Entry 4PU8 (X-ray diffraction, 2.35 A resolution); this record covers chains B and A.

# Chain B (and A)
Molecule: Toxin-antitoxin system antidote transcriptional repressor Xre family
From: Shewanella oneidensis
Notes: chain A of this document is another copy of the same molecule, construct and numbering; everything in this record applies to it too
Reference sequence: Q8EIX4 (Q8EIX4_SHEON); residues 21-98 here correspond to UniProt positions 1-78 (UniProt number = residue number - 20)
Sequence (118 residues; row label = number of the first residue in the row; numbers below 1 keep their minus sign (Met-19 is residue -19)):
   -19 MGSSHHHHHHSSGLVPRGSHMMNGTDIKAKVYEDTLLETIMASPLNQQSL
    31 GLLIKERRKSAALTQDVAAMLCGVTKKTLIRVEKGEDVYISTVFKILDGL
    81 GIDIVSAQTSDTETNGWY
Not modelled in the structure: -19 to 16, 88-98
Construct notes: initiating methionine (-19); expression tag (-18 to 20)

# Chain B / chain A interface
Residue-residue contacts (44; chain B residue first):
  Pro24(B) with Asp83(A); Ile84(A)
  Leu25(B) with Phe74(A); Ile84(A), hydrogen bond (backbone-backbone); Val85(A); Ser86(A)
  Asn26(B) with Phe74(A)
  Gln27(B) with Ile70(A); Ser71(A); Phe74(A)
  Leu33(B) with Ser86(A)
  Arg37(B) with Ser86(A), hydrogen bond
  Asp67(B) with Tyr69(A); Ile70(A), hydrogen bond (side chain-backbone); Ser71(A), hydrogen bond
  Val68(B) with Tyr69(A); Ile70(A), hydrogen bond (backbone-backbone)
  Tyr69(B) with Asp67(A); Val68(A); Tyr69(A)
  Ile70(B) with Gln27(A); Asp67(A), hydrogen bond (backbone-side chain); Val68(A), hydrogen bond (backbone-backbone); Ile70(A), hydrophobic
  Ser71(B) with Gln27(A); Asp67(A), hydrogen bond
  Phe74(B) with Leu25(A); Asn26(A); Gln27(A)
  Asp83(B) with Pro24(A); Ser86(A); Ala87(A), hydrogen bond (backbone-backbone)
  Ile84(B) with Pro24(A); Leu25(A), hydrogen bond (backbone-backbone); Val85(A)
  Val85(B) with Pro24(A), hydrophobic; Leu25(A); Ile84(A); Val85(A), hydrogen bond (backbone-backbone)
  Ser86(B) with Met21(A); Leu25(A); Leu33(A); Asp83(A)
  Ala87(B) with Asp83(A), hydrogen bond (backbone-backbone)
Also at the interface, not in a pair above, chain B (19 interface residues in all): Leu30, Val73
Also at the interface, not in a pair above, chain A (21 interface residues in all): Ser23, Leu30, Arg37, Val73

# Overview
The interface between chain B and chain A involves 19 residues on one side and 21 on the other; the contacts
include 12 hydrogen bonds. Polar pairs include Arg37(B)-Ser86(A), Asp67(B)-Ile70(A) and Asp67(B)-Ser71(A).
Both chains are Toxin-antitoxin system antidote transcriptional repressor Xre family (Shewanella oneidensis).
Entry 4PU8 (Shewanella oneidensis Toxin Antitoxin System Antitoxin Protein HipB Resolution 2.35) was
determined by X-ray diffraction, deposited together with 4PU3, 4PU4, 4PU5 and 4PU7.
